Entry 8SB2 (electron microscopy, 3.50 A resolution); this record covers chains F and H of the 12 polymer chains in the assembly.

[Chain F]
Molecule: CH848.10.17.SOSIP gp120
Source organism: HIV-1 06TG.HT008
UniProtKB: A0A1W6IPB2 (A0A1W6IPB2_9HIV1); the construct lacks a stretch of the UniProt sequence and is renumbered around it, so the offset changes along the chain: 34-139 = UniProt 30-135; 150-185 = UniProt 136-171; 186-309 = UniProt 174-297; 312-321 = UniProt 298-307; 3 more segments
Amino-acid sequence (471 residues; numbered 31 to 513 plus 3 insertion-coded residues; 15 numbers in that range are skipped by the numbering (no residue carries them; nothing is unmodelled there); the number before each row is that of its first residue; a row labelled like 185a-185b holds insertion residues (185a, then the next letters in order)):
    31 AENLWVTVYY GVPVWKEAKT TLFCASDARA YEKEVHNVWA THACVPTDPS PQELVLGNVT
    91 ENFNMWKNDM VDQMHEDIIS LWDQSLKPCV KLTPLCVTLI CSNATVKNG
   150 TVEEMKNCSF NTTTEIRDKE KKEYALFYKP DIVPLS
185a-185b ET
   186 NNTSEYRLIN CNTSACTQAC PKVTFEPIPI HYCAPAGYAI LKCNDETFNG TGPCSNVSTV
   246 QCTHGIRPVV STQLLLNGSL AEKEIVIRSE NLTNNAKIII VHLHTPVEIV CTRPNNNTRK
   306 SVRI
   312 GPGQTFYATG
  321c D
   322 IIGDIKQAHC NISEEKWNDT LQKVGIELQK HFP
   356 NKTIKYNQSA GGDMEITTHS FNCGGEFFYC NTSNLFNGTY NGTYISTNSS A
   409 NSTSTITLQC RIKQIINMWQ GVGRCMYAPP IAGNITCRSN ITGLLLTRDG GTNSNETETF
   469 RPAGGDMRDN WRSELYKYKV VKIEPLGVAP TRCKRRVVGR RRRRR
Not modelled in the structure: 31-33, 504-513
Differences from the reference sequence: expression tag (31-33, 512-513); conflict Cys201 (Val189 in A0A1W6IPB2), Cys433 (Ala417 in A0A1W6IPB2), Lys490 (Glu474 in A0A1W6IPB2), Glu492 (Gln476 in A0A1W6IPB2), Val496 (Ile480 in A0A1W6IPB2), Arg500 (Gly484 in A0A1W6IPB2), Cys501 (Ala485 in A0A1W6IPB2), Gly507 (Glu491 in A0A1W6IPB2), Arg509 (Glu493 in A0A1W6IPB2), Arg510 (Lys494 in A0A1W6IPB2)
Disulfides: Cys54-Cys74, Cys119-Cys205, Cys126-Cys196, Cys131-Cys157, Cys201-Cys433, Cys218-Cys247, Cys228-Cys239, Cys296-Cys331, Cys378-Cys445, Cys385-Cys418
Covalent attachments: N-acetylglucosamine (NAG) linked to Asn138, Asn156, Asn442; glycan linked to Asn301, Asn332

[Chain H]
Molecule: DH270.I2.6 variable heavy chain
Source organism: Homo sapiens
Amino-acid sequence (127 residues; numbered 1 to 127; the number before each row is that of its first residue):
     1 QVQLVQSGAE MKNPGASVKV SCAASGYTFT DFYIHWVRQA PGQGLQWMGW MNPKTGRTNT
    61 AQNFQGRVTM TRDTSIGTAY MELRSLTSDD TAVYYCATGG WISLYYDSSY YPNFDHWGQG
   121 TLVTVSS
Not modelled in the structure: 127
Disulfides: Cys22-Cys96

[Interface between chain F and chain H]
Contacting residue pairs (23; chain F residue first):
  Val136(F) - Arg57(H)
  Lys137(F) - Arg57(H)
  Lys137(F) - Thr58(H)  hydrogen bond (backbone-backbone)
  Lys137(F) - Asn59(H)  hydrogen bond
  Asn138(F) - Gly56(H)
  Asn138(F) - Thr58(H)
  Gly139(F) - Arg57(H)
  Thr150(F) - Arg57(H)  hydrogen bond (backbone-side chain)
  Val151(F) - Arg57(H)
  Pro299(F) - Tyr105(H)
  Asp325(F) - Tyr33(H)  hydrogen bond
  Asp325(F) - Asn52(H)  hydrogen bond
  Asp325(F) - Arg57(H)
  Asp325(F) - Asp107(H)  hydrogen bond (backbone-side chain)
  Ile326(F) - Arg57(H)
  Lys327(F) - Tyr33(H)  hydrogen bond
  Lys327(F) - Leu104(H)
  Lys327(F) - Tyr106(H)
  Lys327(F) - Asp107(H)
  Gln328(F) - Leu104(H)  hydrogen bond (backbone-backbone)
  His330(F) - Tyr105(H)
  Thr415(F) - Tyr105(H)
  Gln417(F) - Tyr105(H)
Interface residues without a listed pair, chain F (15 interface residues in all): Gly324
Interface residues without a listed pair, chain H (13 interface residues in all): Trp50, Met70, Ser109

[In short]
Chain F and chain H form an interface of 15 and 13 residues respectively; the contacts include 8 hydrogen
bonds. Polar pairs include Lys137(F)-Asn59(H), Thr150(F)-Arg57(H) and Asp325(F)-Tyr33(H). Covalently linked
N-acetylglucosamine: at Asn138(F), Asn156(F) and Asn442(F).
Here chain F is CH848.10.17.SOSIP gp120 (HIV-1 06TG.HT008) and chain H is DH270.I2.6 variable heavy chain
(Homo sapiens). Entry 8SB2 (CryoEM structure of DH270.I2-CH848.10.17) was determined by electron microscopy
(same publication as 8SAL, 8SAN, 8SAQ, 8SAR, 8SAS, 8SAT and 9 further entries).
